PDB entry 6EQW | X-ray diffraction, 1.99 A resolution | chains A and D

[Chain A]
Name: Furin
From: Homo sapiens
Notes: EC 3.4.21.75
UniProtKB: P09958 (FURIN_HUMAN); residue numbers follow UniProt; this construct covers 108-574
Chain sequence (482 residues; row label = number of the first residue in the row):
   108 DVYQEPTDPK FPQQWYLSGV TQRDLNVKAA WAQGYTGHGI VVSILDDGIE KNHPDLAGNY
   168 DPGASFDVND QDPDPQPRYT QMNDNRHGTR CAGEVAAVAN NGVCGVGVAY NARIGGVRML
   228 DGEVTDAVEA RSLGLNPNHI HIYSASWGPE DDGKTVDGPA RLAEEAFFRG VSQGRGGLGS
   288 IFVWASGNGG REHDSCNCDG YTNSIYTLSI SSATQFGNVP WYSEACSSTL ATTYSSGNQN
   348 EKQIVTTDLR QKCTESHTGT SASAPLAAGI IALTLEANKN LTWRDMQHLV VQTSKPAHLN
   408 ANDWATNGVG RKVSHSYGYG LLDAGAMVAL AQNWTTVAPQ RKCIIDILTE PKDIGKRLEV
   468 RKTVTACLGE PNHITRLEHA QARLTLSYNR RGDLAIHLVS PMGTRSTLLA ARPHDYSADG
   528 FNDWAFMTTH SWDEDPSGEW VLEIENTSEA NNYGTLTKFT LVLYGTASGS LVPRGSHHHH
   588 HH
Disordered / not traced: 108, 582-589
Sequence notes: expression tag (575-589)
Disulfide bonds: Cys-211/Cys-360, Cys-303/Cys-333, Cys-450/Cys-474
Ion coordination: Ca2+ site 1: Asp-115, Asp-162, Val-205, Asn-208, Val-210, Gly-212; Ca2+ site 2: Asp-174, Asp-179, Asp-181; Ca2+ site 3: Asp-258, Asp-301, Glu-331; Na+ site 1: Ser-279, Gly-284; Na+ site 2: Thr-309, Ser-311, Thr-314; Na+ site 3 near Ser-544 (its only coordinating residue here); Na+ site 4 near Glu-546 (its only coordinating residue here)
UniProt features mapped onto this chain:
  - motif: Arg-498 to Asp-500 (Cell attachment site)
  - active site (Charge relay system): Asp-153, His-194, Ser-368
  - binding site (Ca(2+)): Asp-115, Asp-162, Asp-174, Asp-179, Asp-181, Val-205, Asn-208, Val-210, Gly-212, Asp-258, Asp-301, Glu-331
  - binding site (substrate): Asp-154, Asp-191, Asn-192, Glu-236, Ser-253 to Asp-258, Asp-264, Ala-292 to Asn-295, Asp-306, Tyr-308, Ser-368
  - glycosylation (N-linked (GlcNAc...) asparagine): Asn-387, Asn-440, Asn-553
  - natural variant: Trp-547 (W547R: In cell line LoVo)
  - mutagenesis: Asp-153 (D153N: Loss of catalytic activity and propeptide first cleavage. Abnormal accumulation in the early secretory pathway)

[Chain D]
Name: Ama-arg-tbg-arg-00S
From: synthetic construct
Chain sequence (5 residues; numbered 1 to 5; the number before each row is that of its first residue):
     1 XRXRX
Modified / non-standard residues: BVK (2-[4-(aminomethyl)phenyl]ethanoic acid) at position 1; TBG (3-methyl-L-valine) at position 3; 00S (4-(aminomethyl)benzenecarboximidamide) at position 5

[Interface between chain A and chain D]
Contacting residue pairs - 36 pairs, chain A then chain D:
  Asp-154(A) / Arg-4(D)  salt bridge
  Asp-191(A) / Arg-4(D)  hydrogen bond (backbone-side chain)
  Asn-192(A) / Arg-4(D)  hydrogen bond
  His-194(A) / Arg-4(D)
  His-194(A) / 00S_5(D)
  Leu-227(A) / Arg-4(D)
  Val-231(A) / BVK_1(D)
  Val-231(A) / Arg-2(D)
  Glu-236(A) / Arg-2(D)  salt bridge
  Ser-253(A) / Arg-4(D)
  Ser-253(A) / 00S_5(D)
  Trp-254(A) / Arg-2(D)
  Trp-254(A) / TBG_3(D)
  Trp-254(A) / 00S_5(D)
  Gly-255(A) / Arg-2(D)
  Gly-255(A) / TBG_3(D)  hydrogen bond (backbone-backbone)
  Gly-255(A) / 00S_5(D)
  Pro-256(A) / BVK_1(D)
  Pro-256(A) / Arg-2(D)
  Pro-256(A) / TBG_3(D)
  Pro-256(A) / 00S_5(D)
  Glu-257(A) / BVK_1(D)
  Asp-258(A) / 00S_5(D)
  Asp-264(A) / BVK_1(D)
  Asp-264(A) / Arg-2(D)  salt bridge
  Gly-265(A) / Arg-2(D)  hydrogen bond (backbone-side chain)
  Trp-291(A) / 00S_5(D)
  Ala-292(A) / 00S_5(D)
  Ser-293(A) / 00S_5(D)
  Gly-294(A) / 00S_5(D)
  Asn-295(A) / 00S_5(D)
  Asp-306(A) / 00S_5(D)
  Tyr-308(A) / Arg-2(D)  hydrogen bond
  Thr-309(A) / 00S_5(D)
  Thr-367(A) / 00S_5(D)
  Ser-368(A) / 00S_5(D)
Other interface residues (no listed pair), chain A (26 interface residues in all): Asp-228

[Summary]
26 residues of chain A face 5 of chain D across their interface, with 5 hydrogen bonds and 3 salt bridges.
Polar pairs include Asp-154(A)/Arg-4(D), Glu-236(A)/Arg-2(D) and Asp-264(A)/Arg-2(D).
Here chain A is Furin (Homo sapiens) and chain D is Ama-arg-tbg-arg-00S (synthetic construct). Entry 6EQW
(X-ray structure of the proprotein convertase furin bound with the competitive inhibitor
4-aminomethyl-phenylacetyl-Arg-Val-Arg-Amba) was determined by X-ray diffraction together with 6EQV and 6EQX
from the same study.
